7UGQ - chains A and E of the 18 polymer chains in the assembly; structure by electron microscopy, 3.40 A resolution.

== Chain A ==
Name: Envelope glycoprotein gp120
From: Human immunodeficiency virus 1
UniProt: D7S1H2 (D7S1H2_9HIV1); residues 33-506 here correspond to UniProt positions 32-505 (UniProt number = residue number - 1)
Sequence (447 residues; row label = number of the first residue in the row; note: 31 numbers in that range are skipped by the numbering (no residue carries them; nothing is unmodelled there); a row labelled like 321A-321C holds insertion residues (321A, then the next letters in order)):
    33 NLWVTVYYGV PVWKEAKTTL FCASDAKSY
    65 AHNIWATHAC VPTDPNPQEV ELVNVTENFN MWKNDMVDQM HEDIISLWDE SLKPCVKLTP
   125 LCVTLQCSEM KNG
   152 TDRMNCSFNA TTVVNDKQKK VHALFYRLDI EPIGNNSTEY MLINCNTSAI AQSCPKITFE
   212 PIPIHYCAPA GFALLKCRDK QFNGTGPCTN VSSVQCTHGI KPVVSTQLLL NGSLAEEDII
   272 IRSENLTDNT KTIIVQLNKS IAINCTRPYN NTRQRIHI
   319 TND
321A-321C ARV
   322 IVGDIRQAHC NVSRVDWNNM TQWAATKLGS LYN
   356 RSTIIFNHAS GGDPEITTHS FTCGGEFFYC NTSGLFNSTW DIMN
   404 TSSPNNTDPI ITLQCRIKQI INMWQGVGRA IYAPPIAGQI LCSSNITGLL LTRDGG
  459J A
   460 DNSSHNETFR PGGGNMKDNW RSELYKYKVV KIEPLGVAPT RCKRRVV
Disulfide bonds: Cys54-Cys74, Cys119-Cys205, Cys126-Cys196, Cys131-Cys157, Cys218-Cys247, Cys228-Cys239, Cys296-Cys331, Cys378-Cys445, Cys385-Cys418
Glycans and other covalent adducts: N-acetylglucosamine (NAG) linked to Asn88, Asn156, Asn160, Asn197, Asn234, Asn241, Asn262, Asn276, Asn289, Asn295, Asn301, Asn340, Asn354, Asn386, Asn392, Asn448, Asn461; glycan linked to Asn332, Asn465
Construct notes: conflict Asn33 (Asp32 in D7S1H2), Val496 (Ile495 in D7S1H2), Arg500 (Lys499 in D7S1H2), Cys501 (Ala500 in D7S1H2), Lys502 (Arg501 in D7S1H2)
What the authors report for this chain:
  - post-translational modification sites: Asn197, Asn234, Asn276, Asn354, Asn386, Asn392, Asn461, Asn465

== Chain E ==
Name: Envelope glycoprotein gp41
From: Human immunodeficiency virus 1
Sequence (129 residues; row label = number of the first residue in the row; note: 18 numbers in that range are skipped by the numbering (no residue carries them; nothing is unmodelled there)):
   518 VFLGFLGAAG STMGAASMTL TVQARNLLS
   565 LLKLTVWGIK QLQARVLAVE RYLRDQQLLG IWGCSGKLIC CTNVPWNSSW SNRNLSEIWD
   625 NMTWLQWDKE ISNYTQIIYG LLEESQNQQE KNEQDLLALD
Disulfide bonds: Cys598-Cys604
Glycans and other covalent adducts: N-acetylglucosamine (NAG) linked to Asn637

== Chain A / chain E interface ==
Pairs across the interface - 6 pairs, chain A then chain E:
  Tyr39(A) with Asp659(E), hydrogen bond
  Arg500(A) with Ala662(E); Leu663(E)
  Cys501(A) with Asp659(E), hydrogen bond; Ala662(E), hydrophobic
  Lys502(A) with Ala662(E)
Interface residues without a listed pair, chain A (5 interface residues in all): Arg504
Interface residues without a listed pair, chain E (4 interface residues in all): Leu661

== In short ==
Chain A and chain E form an interface of 5 and 4 residues respectively; the contacts include 2 hydrogen bonds.
Among the polar pairs are Tyr39(A)-Asp659(E) and Cys501(A)-Asp659(E). Covalently linked N-acetylglucosamine:
at Asn88(A), Asn156(A), Asn160(A), Asn197(A), Asn234(A) and Asn241(A) and 11 more. From the paper:
modification sites Asn197(A), Asn234(A) and Asn276(A) among others.
Chain A is Envelope glycoprotein gp120 and chain E is Envelope glycoprotein gp41, both from Human
immunodeficiency virus 1; the structure, Cryo-EM structure of BG24 Fabs with an inferred germline CDRL1 and
10-1074 Fabs in complex with ..., was determined by electron microscopy together with 7UGM, 7UGP, 7UGN and
7UGO from the same study.
